Entry 4UIH (electron microscopy, 20.00 A resolution (very low resolution: no residue pairs are listed; an interface is given only as per-side residue counts)); this record covers chains A and B of the 7 polymer chains in the assembly.

[Chain A (and B)]
Name: Dengue virus serotype 2 strain new guinea-C E protein ectodomain
Source organism: Dengue virus 2
Notes: EC 3.4.21.91, 3.6.1.15, 3.6.4.13, 2.1.1.56, 2.1.1.57, 2.7.7.48; chain B of this document is another copy of the same molecule, construct and numbering; everything in this record applies to it too
Reference sequence: P14340 (POLG_DEN2N); residues 1-495 here correspond to UniProt positions 281-775 (UniProt number = residue number + 280)
Sequence (495 residues; numbered 1 to 495; the number before each row is that of its first residue):
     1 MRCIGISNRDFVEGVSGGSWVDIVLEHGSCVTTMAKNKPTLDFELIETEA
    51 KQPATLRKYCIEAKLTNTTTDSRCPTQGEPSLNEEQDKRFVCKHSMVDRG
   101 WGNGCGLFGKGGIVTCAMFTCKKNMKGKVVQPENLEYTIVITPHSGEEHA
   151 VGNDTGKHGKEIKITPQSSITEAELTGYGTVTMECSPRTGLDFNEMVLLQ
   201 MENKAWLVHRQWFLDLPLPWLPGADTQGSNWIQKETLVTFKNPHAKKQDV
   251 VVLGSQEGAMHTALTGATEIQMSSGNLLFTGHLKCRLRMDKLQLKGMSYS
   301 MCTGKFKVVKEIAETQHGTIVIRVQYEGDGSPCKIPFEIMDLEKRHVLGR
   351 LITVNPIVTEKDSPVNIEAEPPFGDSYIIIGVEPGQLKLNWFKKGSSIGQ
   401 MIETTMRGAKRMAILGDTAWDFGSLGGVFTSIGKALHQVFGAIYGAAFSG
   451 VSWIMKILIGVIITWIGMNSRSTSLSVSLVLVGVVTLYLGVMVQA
Disordered / not traced: 396-495
Curated features (UniProtKB/Swiss-Prot):
  - region: Asp98 to Gly111 (Fusion peptide)
  - site: Ala495 (Cleavage)
  - glycosylation (N-linked (GlcNAc...) asparagine): Asn67, Asn153

[Interface between chain A and chain B]
At this resolution (20 A) residue pairs are not listed: 3 residues of chain A and 4 of chain B lie at the interface.

[In short]
The interface between chain A and chain B involves 3 residues on one side and 4 on the other.
Both chains are Dengue virus serotype 2 strain new guinea-C E protein ectodomain (Dengue virus 2). Entry 4UIH
(Cryo-EM structure of Dengue virus serotype 2 strain New Guinea-C complexed with human antibody 2D22 Fab ...)
was determined by electron microscopy together with 4UIF and 5A1Z from the same study.
